Entry 8EOS (electron microscopy, 3.10 A resolution); this record covers chains C and T of the 9 polymer chains in the assembly.

== Chain C ==
Molecule: DNA-directed RNA polymerase subunit beta
From: Mycobacterium tuberculosis H37Rv
Notes: EC 2.7.7.6
UniProt: P9WGY9 (RPOB_MYCTU); numbering as in UniProt (aligned over 1-1178)
Amino-acid sequence (1178 residues; each row starts with the number of its first residue):
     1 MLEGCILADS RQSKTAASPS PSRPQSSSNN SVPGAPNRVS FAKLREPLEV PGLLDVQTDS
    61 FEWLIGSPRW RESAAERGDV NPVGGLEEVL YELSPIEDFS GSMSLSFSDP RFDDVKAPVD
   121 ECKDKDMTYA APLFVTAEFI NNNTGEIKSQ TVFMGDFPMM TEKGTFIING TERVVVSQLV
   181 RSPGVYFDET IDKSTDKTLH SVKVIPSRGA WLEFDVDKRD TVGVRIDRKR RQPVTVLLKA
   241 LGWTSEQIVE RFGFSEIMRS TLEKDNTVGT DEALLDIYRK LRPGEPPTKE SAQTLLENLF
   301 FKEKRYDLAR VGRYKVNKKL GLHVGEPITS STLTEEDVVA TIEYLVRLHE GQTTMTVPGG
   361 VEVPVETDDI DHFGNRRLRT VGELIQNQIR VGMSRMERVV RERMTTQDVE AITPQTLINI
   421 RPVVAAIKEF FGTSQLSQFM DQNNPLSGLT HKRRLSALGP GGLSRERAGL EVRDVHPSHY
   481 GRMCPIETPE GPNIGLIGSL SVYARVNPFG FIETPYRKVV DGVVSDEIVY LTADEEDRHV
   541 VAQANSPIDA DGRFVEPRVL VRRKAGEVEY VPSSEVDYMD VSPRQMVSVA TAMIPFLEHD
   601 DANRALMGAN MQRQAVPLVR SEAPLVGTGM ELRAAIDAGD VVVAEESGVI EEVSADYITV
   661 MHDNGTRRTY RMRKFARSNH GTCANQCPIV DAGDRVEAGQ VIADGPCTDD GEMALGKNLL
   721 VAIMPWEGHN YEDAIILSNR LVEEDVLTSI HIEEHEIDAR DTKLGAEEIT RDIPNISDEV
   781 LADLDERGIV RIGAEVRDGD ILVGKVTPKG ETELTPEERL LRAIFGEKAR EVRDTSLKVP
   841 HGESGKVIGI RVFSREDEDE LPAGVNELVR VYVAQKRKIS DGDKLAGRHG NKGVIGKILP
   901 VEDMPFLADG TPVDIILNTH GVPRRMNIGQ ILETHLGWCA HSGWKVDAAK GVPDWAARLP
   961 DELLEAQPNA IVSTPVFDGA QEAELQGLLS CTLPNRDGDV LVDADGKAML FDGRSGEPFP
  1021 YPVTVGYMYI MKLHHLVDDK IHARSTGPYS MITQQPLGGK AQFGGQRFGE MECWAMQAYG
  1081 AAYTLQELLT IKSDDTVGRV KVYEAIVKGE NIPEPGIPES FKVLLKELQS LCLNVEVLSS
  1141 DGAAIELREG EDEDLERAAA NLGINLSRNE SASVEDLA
Not modelled in the structure: 1-29, 812-828, 1170-1178

== Chain T ==
Molecule: 40-nt DNA strand
Sequence (40 nucleotides; row label = number of the first residue in the row):
     1 CGGCAGTCGC CGTGTACCTC TCCATGAGCA GCATGCGCCC
Not modelled in the structure: 39-40

== Interface between chain C and chain T ==
Contacting residue pairs (15):
  Ile168(C) - DC22(T)  phosphate contact
  Asn169(C) - DC22(T)  phosphate contact
  Arg173(C) - DT21(T)  phosphate contact
  Arg421(C) - DG26(T)  phosphate contact
  Arg421(C) - DA27(T)  salt bridge to the phosphate
  Lys428(C) - DC23(T)  salt bridge to the phosphate
  Phe439(C) - DC20(T)  phosphate contact
  Arg467(C) - DT13(T)  base contact
  Gly1059(C) - DC18(T)  phosphate contact
  Lys1060(C) - DC18(T)  hydrogen bond to the phosphate
  Gln1066(C) - DC17(T)  phosphate contact
  Arg1067(C) - DA16(T)  salt bridge to the phosphate
  Arg1067(C) - DC17(T)  hydrogen bond to the phosphate
  Gly1069(C) - DA16(T)  phosphate contact
  Met1071(C) - DT15(T)  sugar contact
Also at the interface, not in a pair above, chain C (15 interface residues in all): Thr171, Thr433

== Summary ==
The interface between chain C and chain T involves 15 residues on one side and 11 on the other; the contacts
include 2 hydrogen bonds and 3 salt bridges. Polar pairs include Lys1060(C)-DC18(T), Arg1067(C)-DC17(T) and
Arg421(C)-DA27(T).
Here chain C is DNA-directed RNA polymerase subunit beta (Mycobacterium tuberculosis H37Rv) and chain T is a
40-nt DNA strand. Entry 8EOS (M. tuberculosis RNAP elongation complex with NusG and CMPCPP) was determined by
electron microscopy, deposited together with 8EHQ, 8EJ3, 8EOE, 8EOF, 8EOT and 8EXY.
